PDB entry 1MT6 | X-ray diffraction, 2.20 A resolution | chain A

== Chain A ==
Molecule: SET9
From: Homo sapiens
Notes: EC 2.1.1.43
UniProtKB: Q8WTS6 (SET7_HUMAN); residue numbers follow UniProt; this construct covers 58-337
Amino-acid sequence (280 residues; numbered 58 to 337; the number before each row is that of its first residue):
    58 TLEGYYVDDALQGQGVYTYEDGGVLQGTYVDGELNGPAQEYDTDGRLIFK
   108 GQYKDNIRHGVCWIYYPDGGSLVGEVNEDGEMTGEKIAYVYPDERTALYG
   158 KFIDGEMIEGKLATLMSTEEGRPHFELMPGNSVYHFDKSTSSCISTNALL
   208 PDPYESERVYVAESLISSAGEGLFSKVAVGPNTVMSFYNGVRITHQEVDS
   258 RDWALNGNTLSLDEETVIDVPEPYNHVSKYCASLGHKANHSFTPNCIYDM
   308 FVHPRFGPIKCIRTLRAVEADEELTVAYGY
Swiss-Prot annotation at these positions:
  - binding site (S-adenosyl-L-methionine): Ala-226 to Glu-228, Asn-296, His-297
  - site (Histone H3K4 binding): Tyr-245, Asp-256, Thr-266, Lys-317, Tyr-335
  - mutagenesis: Glu-220 (E220A: Increases near-attack conformations), Glu-228 (E228A: Increases near-attack conformations), Tyr-245 (Y245A: Significantly reduces the monomethyltransferase activity but increases the dimethyltransferase activity), Lys-294 (K294A: Significantly reduces the catalytic activity), His-297 (H297A/G: Abolishes methyltransferase activity), Lys-317 (K317A: Induces a reduction in methyltransferase activity toward TAF10 but an increased methyltransferase activity for H3 and p53/TP53)
Ligand contacts: S-adenosylhomocysteine (SAH): Ile-223, Ser-225, Ala-226, Gly-227, Glu-228, Gly-264, Asn-265, Asn-282, His-293, Lys-294, Ala-295, Asn-296, His-297, Tyr-335

== Summary ==
Ligands of chain A: S-adenosylhomocysteine. UniProt lists 5 S-adenosyl-L-methionine-binding residues and 6
mutagenesis sites.
Chain A is SET9 (Homo sapiens); the structure, Structure of histone H3 K4-specific methyltransferase SET7/9
with AdoHcy, was determined by X-ray diffraction, deposited together with 1MUF.
